8Q6Z - chain A; structure by X-ray diffraction, 1.96 A resolution.

Chain A:
Protein: GymB1
From: Streptomyces flavidovirens DSM 40150
Sequence (395 residues; each row starts with the number of its first residue):
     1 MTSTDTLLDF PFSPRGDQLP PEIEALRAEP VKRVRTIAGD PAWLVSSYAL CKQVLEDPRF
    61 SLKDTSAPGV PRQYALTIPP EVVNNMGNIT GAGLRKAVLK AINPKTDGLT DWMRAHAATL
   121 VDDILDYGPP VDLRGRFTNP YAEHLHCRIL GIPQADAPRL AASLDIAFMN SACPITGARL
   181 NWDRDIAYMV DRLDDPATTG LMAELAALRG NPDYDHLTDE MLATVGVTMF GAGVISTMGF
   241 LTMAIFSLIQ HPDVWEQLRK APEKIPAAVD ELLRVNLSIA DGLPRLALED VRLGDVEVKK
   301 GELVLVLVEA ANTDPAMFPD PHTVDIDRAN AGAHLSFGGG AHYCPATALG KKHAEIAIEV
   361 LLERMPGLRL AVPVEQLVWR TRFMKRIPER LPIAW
Unresolved in the structure: 1-5
Metal / ion sites: heme Fe near Cys344 (its only coordinating residue here)
Ligand contacts: heme (HEM): Leu62, Met86, Ile102, His146, Met229, Gly233, Ser236, Thr237, Phe240, Leu273, Leu283, Pro284, Arg285, Ser336, Phe337, Gly338, Ala341, His342, Tyr343, Cys344, Pro345, Ala346, Leu349, Gly350

Summary:
Chain A binds heme.
Chain A is GymB1 (Streptomyces flavidovirens DSM 40150); the structure, Crystal structure of Cytochrome P450
GymB1 from Streptomyces flavidovirens, was determined by X-ray diffraction together with 8Q6X and 8Q6Y from
the same study.
